Entry 7Z73 (X-ray diffraction, 2.27 A resolution); this record covers chains C and D of the 6 polymer chains in the assembly.

Chain C (and D):
Protein: Isoform 2 of Tumor protein 63
From: Homo sapiens
Notes: chain D of this document is another copy of the same molecule, construct and numbering; everything in this record applies to it too
Reference sequence: Q9H3D4 (P63_HUMAN), isoform Q9H3D4-2; residues 358-416 here correspond to UniProt positions 303-361 (UniProt number = residue number - 55)
Chain sequence (61 residues; row label = number of the first residue in the row):
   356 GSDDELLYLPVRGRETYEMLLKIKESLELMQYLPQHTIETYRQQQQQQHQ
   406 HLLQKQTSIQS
Unresolved in the structure: 356-358, 403-416 (chain D: 356-359, 403-416)
Construct notes: expression tag (356-357)

Interface between chain C and chain D:
Pairs across the interface - 48 pairs, chain C then chain D:
  Asp359(C) with Arg367(D), hydrogen bond (backbone-side chain)
  Glu360(C) with Arg367(D), salt bridge
  Leu361(C) with Val366(D); Arg367(D)
  Leu362(C) with Leu364(D); Pro365(D); Val366(D), hydrogen bond (backbone-backbone); Tyr372(D), hydrophobic
  Tyr363(C) with Leu364(D); Pro365(D), hydrophobic
  Leu364(C) with Leu362(D); Tyr363(D); Leu364(D), hydrogen bond (backbone-backbone); Tyr372(D), hydrophobic; Leu375(D), hydrophobic; Leu376(D), hydrophobic; Lys379(D)
  Pro365(C) with Leu362(D); Tyr363(D), hydrophobic; Lys379(D), hydrogen bond (backbone-side chain)
  Val366(C) with Glu360(D); Leu361(D); Leu362(D), hydrogen bond (backbone-backbone); Glu383(D)
  Arg367(C) with Glu360(D); Glu383(D), hydrogen bond (backbone-side chain); Gln386(D); Tyr387(D)
  Gly368(C) with Glu360(D), hydrogen bond (backbone-backbone)
  Thr371(C) with Gln386(D), hydrogen bond
  Tyr372(C) with Leu362(D), hydrophobic; Tyr363(D); Leu364(D), hydrophobic
  Leu375(C) with Leu364(D), hydrophobic; Leu375(D); Ile378(D), hydrophobic; Lys379(D)
  Leu376(C) with Leu364(D), hydrophobic
  Ile378(C) with Leu375(D), hydrophobic
  Lys379(C) with Leu364(D); Pro365(D); Leu375(D)
  Leu382(C) with Thr371(D)
  Glu383(C) with Val366(D); Arg367(D), hydrogen bond (side chain-backbone)
  Gln386(C) with Arg367(D); Gly368(D); Thr371(D), hydrogen bond
Also at the interface, not in a pair above, chain C (21 interface residues in all): Arg369, Met374
Also at the interface, not in a pair above, chain D (22 interface residues in all): Arg369, Glu370, Met374, Leu382

In short:
The interface between chain C and chain D involves 21 residues on one side and 22 on the other, with 10
hydrogen bonds and 1 salt bridge. Among the polar pairs are Glu360(C)-Arg367(D), Asp359(C)-Arg367(D) and
Pro365(C)-Lys379(D).
Chain C and chain D are both Isoform 2 of Tumor protein 63 (Homo sapiens); the structure, Crystal structure of
p63 tetramerization domain in complex with darpin 8F1, was determined by X-ray diffraction together with 7Z71,
7Z72 and 7Z7E from the same study.
